9FKB - chains BA and BB of the 87 polymer chains in the assembly; structure by electron microscopy, 2.96 A resolution.

# Chain BA (and BB)
Name: Baseplate to tube adapter protein gp41
Organism: Haloferax tailed virus 1
Notes: chain BB of this document is another copy of the same molecule, construct and numbering; everything in this record applies to it too
UniProt: A0A410N6X8 (A0A410N6X8_HFTV1); residues 1-285 here = UniProt positions 1-285
Chain sequence (285 residues; row label = number of the first residue in the row):
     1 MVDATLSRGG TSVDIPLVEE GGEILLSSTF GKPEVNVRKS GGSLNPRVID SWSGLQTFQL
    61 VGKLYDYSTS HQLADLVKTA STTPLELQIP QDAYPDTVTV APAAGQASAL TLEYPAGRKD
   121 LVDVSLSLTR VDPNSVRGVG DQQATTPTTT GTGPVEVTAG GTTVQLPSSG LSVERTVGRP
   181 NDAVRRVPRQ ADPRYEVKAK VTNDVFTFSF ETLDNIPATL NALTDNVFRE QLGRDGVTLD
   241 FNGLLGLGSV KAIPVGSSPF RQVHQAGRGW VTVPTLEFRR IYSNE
Unresolved in the structure: 1

# Chain BA / chain BB interface
Contacting residue pairs (79):
  Lys78(BA) - Asn45(BB)  hydrogen bond
  Gln142(BA) - Gly42(BB)  hydrogen bond (side chain-backbone)
  Gln142(BA) - Ser43(BB)
  Gln142(BA) - Leu44(BB)
  Gln143(BA) - Leu44(BB)
  Ala144(BA) - Leu44(BB)  hydrophobic
  Ala199(BA) - Gly41(BB)
  Ala199(BA) - Gly42(BB)  hydrogen bond (backbone-backbone)
  Lys200(BA) - Lys39(BB)
  Lys200(BA) - Gly41(BB)
  Val201(BA) - Arg38(BB)
  Val201(BA) - Ser40(BB)
  Val201(BA) - Gly41(BB)
  Val201(BA) - Ser43(BB)
  Val201(BA) - Leu44(BB)
  Val201(BA) - Pro46(BB)  hydrophobic
  Thr202(BA) - Leu44(BB)  hydrogen bond (side chain-backbone)
  Pro217(BA) - Asp92(BB)
  Pro217(BA) - Ala93(BB)  hydrophobic
  Leu220(BA) - Ala93(BB)  hydrophobic
  Asn221(BA) - Ala93(BB)  hydrogen bond (side chain-backbone)
  Thr224(BA) - Phe30(BB)
  Val227(BA) - Lys32(BB)
  Phe228(BA) - Phe30(BB)  hydrophobic
  Phe228(BA) - Lys32(BB)
  Arg229(BA) - Arg130(BB)
  Arg229(BA) - Ala191(BB)
  Arg229(BA) - Asp192(BB)  salt bridge
  Glu230(BA) - Lys32(BB)  hydrogen bond (backbone-side chain)
  Glu230(BA) - Asp50(BB)
  Gln231(BA) - Asp50(BB)
  Gln231(BA) - Trp52(BB)  hydrogen bond (side chain-backbone)
  Gln231(BA) - Gln190(BB)
  Leu232(BA) - Asp50(BB)  hydrogen bond (backbone-side chain)
  Gly233(BA) - Ile49(BB)
  Gly233(BA) - Asp50(BB)  hydrogen bond (backbone-backbone)
  Arg234(BA) - Val48(BB)
  Arg234(BA) - Ile49(BB)
  Ile253(BA) - Val35(BB)  hydrophobic
  Pro254(BA) - Lys32(BB)
  Val255(BA) - Lys32(BB)
  Gly256(BA) - Gly31(BB)
  Gly256(BA) - Lys32(BB)  hydrogen bond (backbone-backbone)
  Gly256(BA) - Pro33(BB)
  Ser258(BA) - Thr29(BB)
  Ser258(BA) - Phe30(BB)
  Pro259(BA) - Phe30(BB)
  Pro259(BA) - Gly31(BB)
  Phe260(BA) - Thr29(BB)
  Phe260(BA) - Phe30(BB)  hydrogen bond (backbone-backbone)
  Arg261(BA) - Ser27(BB)
  Arg261(BA) - Ser28(BB)
  Arg261(BA) - Thr29(BB)
  Gln262(BA) - Leu26(BB)
  Gln262(BA) - Ser27(BB)
  Gln262(BA) - Ser28(BB)  hydrogen bond (backbone-backbone)
  Gln262(BA) - Tyr94(BB)  hydrogen bond
  Val263(BA) - Ile24(BB)  hydrophobic
  Val263(BA) - Leu26(BB)
  Val263(BA) - Ser27(BB)
  His264(BA) - Ile24(BB)
  His264(BA) - Leu25(BB)  hydrogen bond (backbone-backbone)
  His264(BA) - Leu26(BB)  hydrogen bond (backbone-backbone)
  His264(BA) - Gln91(BB)  hydrogen bond
  His264(BA) - Tyr94(BB)  hydrogen bond
  Gln265(BA) - Gly22(BB)  hydrogen bond (side chain-backbone)
  Gln265(BA) - Glu23(BB)
  Ala266(BA) - Glu19(BB)
  Ala266(BA) - Gly21(BB)
  Ala266(BA) - Glu23(BB)  hydrogen bond (backbone-backbone)
  Ala266(BA) - Leu25(BB)  hydrophobic
  Arg280(BA) - Pro46(BB)
  Ile281(BA) - Asn45(BB)
  Ile281(BA) - Pro46(BB)
  Ile281(BA) - Val48(BB)  hydrophobic
  Tyr282(BA) - Asn45(BB)
  Tyr282(BA) - Pro46(BB)  hydrogen bond (backbone-backbone)
  Tyr282(BA) - Arg47(BB)
  Asn284(BA) - Asn45(BB)  hydrogen bond
Other interface residues (no listed pair), chain BA (42 interface residues in all): Ala80, Arg179, Asn181, Asp235, Arg279
Other interface residues (no listed pair), chain BB (39 interface residues in all): Val37, Ser53

# Overview
Chain BA and chain BB form an interface of 42 and 39 residues respectively, with 21 hydrogen bonds and 1 salt
bridge. Polar pairs include Arg229(BA)-Asp192(BB), Lys78(BA)-Asn45(BB) and Gln142(BA)-Gly42(BB).
Chain BA and chain BB are both Baseplate to tube adapter protein gp41 (Haloferax tailed virus 1); the
structure, Tail of emppty Haloferax tailed virus 1, was determined by electron microscopy (same publication as
8QPG, 8QPQ, 8QQN, 8QSI, 8QSY, 9H4P, 9H5B and 9H7V).
